PDB entry 9AV8 | X-ray diffraction, 2.59 A resolution | chains A and B

Chain A (and B):
Name: Hydroxysteroid 17-beta dehydrogenase 13
Source organism: Homo sapiens
Notes: chain B of this document is another copy of the same molecule, construct and numbering; everything in this record applies to it too
UniProtKB: A0A8C0PP93 (A0A8C0PP93_CANLF); residue numbers follow UniProt; this construct covers 2-300
Sequence (315 residues; each row starts with the number of its first residue; numbering starts at 0):
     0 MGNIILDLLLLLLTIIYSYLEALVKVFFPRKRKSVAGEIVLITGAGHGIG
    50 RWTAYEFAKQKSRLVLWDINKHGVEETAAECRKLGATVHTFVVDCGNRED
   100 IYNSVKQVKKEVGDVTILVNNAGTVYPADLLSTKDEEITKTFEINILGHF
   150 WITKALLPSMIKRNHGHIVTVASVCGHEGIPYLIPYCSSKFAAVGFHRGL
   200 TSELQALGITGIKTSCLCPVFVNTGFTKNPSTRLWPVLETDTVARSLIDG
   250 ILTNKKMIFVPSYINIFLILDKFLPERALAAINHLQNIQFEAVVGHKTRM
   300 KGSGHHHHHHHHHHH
Not modelled in the structure: 0, 233-234, 274-314 (chain B: 0-24, 231-234, 273-314)
Sequence notes: expression tag (0-1, 301-314); engineered mutation E177 (Gly in A0A8C0PP93), G178 (Val in A0A8C0PP93), G198 (Ala in A0A8C0PP93), S201 (Leu in A0A8C0PP93), A205 (Thr in A0A8C0PP93), V236 (Ile in A0A8C0PP93), I263 (Tyr in A0A8C0PP93), F266 (Tyr in A0A8C0PP93), V293 (Ile in A0A8C0PP93)
Ligand contacts:
  - A1AG6 (7-[3-chloro-4-(cyclobutylmethoxy)benzene-1-sulfonamido]-2-methyl-2H-indazole-4-carboxylic acid): S172, V173, C174, E177, I179, L182, Y185, V219, F220, F225, T226, N228, P229, S230, T231, P235, F266, L267, D270
  - NAD (nicotinamide-adenine-dinucleotide): G43, G45, H46, G47, I48, G49, D67, I68, N69, V92, D93, C94, G95, N120, A121, G122, I143, V170, A171, S172, Y185, K189, P218, V219, F220, V221, T223, F225

How chain A and chain B interact:
Pairs across the interface (83; chain A residue first):
  R97(A) with D134(B), salt bridge
  Y101(A) with D134(B), hydrogen bond
  D128(A) with E202(B)
  L129(A) with F149(B), hydrophobic; K153(B); F195(B), hydrophobic; E202(B), hydrogen bond (backbone-side chain)
  L130(A) with K153(B); L156(B), hydrophobic; I160(B), hydrophobic
  T132(A) with K153(B), hydrogen bond (backbone-side chain)
  D134(A) with R97(B), salt bridge; Y101(B), hydrogen bond; W150(B); K153(B), salt bridge
  I137(A) with W150(B), hydrophobic; K153(B)
  T138(A) with W150(B)
  F141(A) with F141(B), hydrophobic; I145(B), hydrophobic
  I145(A) with F141(B), hydrophobic; S187(B)
  F149(A) with L129(B), hydrophobic; I183(B); P184(B), hydrophobic; S187(B)
  W150(A) with D134(B); I137(B), hydrophobic
  T152(A) with L129(B)
  K153(A) with L129(B); L130(B); T132(B), hydrogen bond (side chain-backbone); D134(B), salt bridge; I137(B)
  L156(A) with L130(B), hydrophobic
  P157(A) with L130(B)
  I160(A) with L130(B), hydrophobic
  H176(A) with R197(B)
  G178(A) with G198(B); S201(B), hydrogen bond (backbone-side chain)
  I179(A) with S201(B)
  P180(A) with S201(B); E202(B); A205(B), hydrophobic
  Y181(A) with E202(B), hydrogen bond (backbone-side chain)
  I183(A) with F149(B); F195(B), hydrophobic; G198(B); L199(B), hydrophobic; E202(B)
  P184(A) with F149(B), hydrophobic
  S187(A) with I145(B); F149(B); A191(B), hydrogen bond (side chain-backbone); F195(B)
  F190(A) with F190(B); G194(B); R197(B)
  A191(A) with S187(B), hydrogen bond (backbone-side chain); A191(B), hydrophobic
  G194(A) with F190(B)
  F195(A) with L129(B), hydrophobic; I183(B), hydrophobic; S187(B)
  R197(A) with H176(B); E177(B); G178(B); F190(B)
  G198(A) with G178(B); I183(B)
  L199(A) with I183(B), hydrophobic
  S201(A) with G178(B); P180(B)
  E202(A) with A127(B); D128(B); L129(B), hydrogen bond (side chain-backbone); P180(B); Y181(B), hydrogen bond (side chain-backbone); I183(B)
  A205(A) with P180(B), hydrophobic
  L206(A) with Y181(B)
  N264(A) with K271(B)
  K271(A) with N264(B)
Interface residues without a listed pair, chain A (45 interface residues in all): A127, K133, L146, E177, V193, F258
Interface residues without a listed pair, chain B (46 interface residues in all): K133, T138, L146, T152, P157, I179, V193, L206, F258, I268

Summary:
The interface between chain A and chain B involves 45 residues on one side and 46 on the other, with 11
hydrogen bonds and 4 salt bridges. Among the polar pairs are R97(A)-D134(B), D134(A)-K153(B) and
Y101(A)-D134(B). Ligands of chain A: NAD and compound A1AG6.
Chain A and chain B are both Hydroxysteroid 17-beta dehydrogenase 13 (Homo sapiens); the structure, Design and
application of synthetic 17B-HSD13 substrates to drug discovery, and to reveal preserved catalytic activity
..., was determined by X-ray diffraction (same publication as 9AV4 and 9AV5).
